5ACX - chains A and B; structure by X-ray diffraction, 1.80 A resolution.

Chain A (and B):
Protein: Beta-lactamase
Source organism: Pseudomonas aeruginosa
Notes: EC 3.5.2.6; chain B of this document is another copy of the same molecule, construct and numbering; everything in this record applies to it too
Reference sequence: Q9K2N0 (Q9K2N0_PSEAI); the author numbering skips numbers that UniProt does not, so the offset changes along the chain: -1 to 45 = UniProt 1-47; 47-64 = UniProt 48-65; 66-100 = UniProt 66-100; 102-107 = UniProt 101-106; 6 more segments
Amino-acid sequence (266 residues; each row starts with the number of its first residue; note: 36 numbers in that range are skipped by the numbering (no residue carries them; nothing is unmodelled there); numbers below 1 keep their minus sign (Met-1 is residue -1)):
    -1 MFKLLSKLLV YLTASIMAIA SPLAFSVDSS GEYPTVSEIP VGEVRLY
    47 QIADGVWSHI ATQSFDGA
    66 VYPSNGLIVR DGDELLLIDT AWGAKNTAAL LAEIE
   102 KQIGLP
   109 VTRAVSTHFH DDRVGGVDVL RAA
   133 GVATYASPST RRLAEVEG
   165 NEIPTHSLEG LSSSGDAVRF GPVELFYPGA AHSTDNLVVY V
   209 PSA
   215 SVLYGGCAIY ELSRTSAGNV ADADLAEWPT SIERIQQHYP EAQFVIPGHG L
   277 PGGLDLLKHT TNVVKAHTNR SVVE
Disordered / not traced: -1 to 28, 298-300
Modified residues: Cys221 (cysteinesulfonic acid; OCS)
Ion coordination: Zn2+ site 1: His116, His118, His196 (together with hydroxide ion); Zn2+ site 2: Asp120, Cys221, His263 (together with 2-(4-fluorophenyl)carbonylbenzoic acid, hydroxide ion); Zn2+ site 3: His170, His285
Residues lining bound ligands:
  - hydroxide ion (OH): His116, His118, Asp120, His196, Cys221, His263
  - 2-(4-fluorophenyl)carbonylbenzoic acid (WL3): Phe61, Tyr67, Trp87, His118, Asp119, Asp120, His196, Cys221, Arg228, Asn233, His263

How chain A and chain B interact:
Pairs across the interface - 20 pairs, chain A then chain B:
  Val34(A) with Val66(B), hydrophobic
  Val39(A) with Ser35(B)
  Asp62(A) with Ser227(B); Arg228(B), hydrogen bond (backbone-side chain); Thr229(B), hydrogen bond (side chain-backbone); Ser230(B), hydrogen bond
  Gly63(A) with Pro68(B); Glu225(B)
  Ala64(A) with Tyr67(B), hydrophobic
  Val66(A) with Val34(B), hydrophobic; Ala64(B); Val66(B)
  Tyr67(A) with Ala64(B), hydrophobic; Tyr67(B), hydrogen bond
  Pro68(A) with Gly63(B)
  Glu225(A) with Gly63(B)
  Ser227(A) with Asp62(B)
  Arg228(A) with Asp62(B)
  Thr229(A) with Asp62(B), hydrogen bond (backbone-side chain)
  Ser230(A) with Asp62(B), hydrogen bond
Also at the interface, not in a pair above, chain A (14 interface residues in all): Ser35
Also at the interface, not in a pair above, chain B (14 interface residues in all): Val39

In short:
The chain A/chain B interface involves 14 residues from each chain; the contacts include 6 hydrogen bonds.
Polar contacts include Asp62(A)-Arg228(B), Asp62(A)-Thr229(B) and Asp62(A)-Ser230(B). Ligands of chain A:
2-(4-fluorophenyl)carbonylbenzoic acid and hydroxide ion. His116(A), His118(A) and His196(A) form the Zn2+
site 1.
Both chains are Beta-lactamase (Pseudomonas aeruginosa). Entry 5ACX (VIM-2-2, Discovery of novel inhibitor
scaffolds against the metallo- beta-lactamase VIM-2 by SPR based fragment screening) was determined by X-ray
diffraction together with 5ACU, 5ACV and 5ACW from the same study.
